Entry 8XBF (electron microscopy, 3.60 A resolution); this record covers chains B and F of the 7 polymer chains in the assembly.

Chain B:
Protein: Spike glycoprotein
Organism: Severe acute respiratory syndrome coronavirus 2
UniProt: P0DTC2 (SPIKE_SARS2); aligned to UniProt positions 1-1208 over residues 1-1208
Sequence (1278 residues; numbered 1 to 1283; 5 numbers in that range are skipped by the numbering (no residue carries them; nothing is unmodelled there); the number before each row is that of its first residue):
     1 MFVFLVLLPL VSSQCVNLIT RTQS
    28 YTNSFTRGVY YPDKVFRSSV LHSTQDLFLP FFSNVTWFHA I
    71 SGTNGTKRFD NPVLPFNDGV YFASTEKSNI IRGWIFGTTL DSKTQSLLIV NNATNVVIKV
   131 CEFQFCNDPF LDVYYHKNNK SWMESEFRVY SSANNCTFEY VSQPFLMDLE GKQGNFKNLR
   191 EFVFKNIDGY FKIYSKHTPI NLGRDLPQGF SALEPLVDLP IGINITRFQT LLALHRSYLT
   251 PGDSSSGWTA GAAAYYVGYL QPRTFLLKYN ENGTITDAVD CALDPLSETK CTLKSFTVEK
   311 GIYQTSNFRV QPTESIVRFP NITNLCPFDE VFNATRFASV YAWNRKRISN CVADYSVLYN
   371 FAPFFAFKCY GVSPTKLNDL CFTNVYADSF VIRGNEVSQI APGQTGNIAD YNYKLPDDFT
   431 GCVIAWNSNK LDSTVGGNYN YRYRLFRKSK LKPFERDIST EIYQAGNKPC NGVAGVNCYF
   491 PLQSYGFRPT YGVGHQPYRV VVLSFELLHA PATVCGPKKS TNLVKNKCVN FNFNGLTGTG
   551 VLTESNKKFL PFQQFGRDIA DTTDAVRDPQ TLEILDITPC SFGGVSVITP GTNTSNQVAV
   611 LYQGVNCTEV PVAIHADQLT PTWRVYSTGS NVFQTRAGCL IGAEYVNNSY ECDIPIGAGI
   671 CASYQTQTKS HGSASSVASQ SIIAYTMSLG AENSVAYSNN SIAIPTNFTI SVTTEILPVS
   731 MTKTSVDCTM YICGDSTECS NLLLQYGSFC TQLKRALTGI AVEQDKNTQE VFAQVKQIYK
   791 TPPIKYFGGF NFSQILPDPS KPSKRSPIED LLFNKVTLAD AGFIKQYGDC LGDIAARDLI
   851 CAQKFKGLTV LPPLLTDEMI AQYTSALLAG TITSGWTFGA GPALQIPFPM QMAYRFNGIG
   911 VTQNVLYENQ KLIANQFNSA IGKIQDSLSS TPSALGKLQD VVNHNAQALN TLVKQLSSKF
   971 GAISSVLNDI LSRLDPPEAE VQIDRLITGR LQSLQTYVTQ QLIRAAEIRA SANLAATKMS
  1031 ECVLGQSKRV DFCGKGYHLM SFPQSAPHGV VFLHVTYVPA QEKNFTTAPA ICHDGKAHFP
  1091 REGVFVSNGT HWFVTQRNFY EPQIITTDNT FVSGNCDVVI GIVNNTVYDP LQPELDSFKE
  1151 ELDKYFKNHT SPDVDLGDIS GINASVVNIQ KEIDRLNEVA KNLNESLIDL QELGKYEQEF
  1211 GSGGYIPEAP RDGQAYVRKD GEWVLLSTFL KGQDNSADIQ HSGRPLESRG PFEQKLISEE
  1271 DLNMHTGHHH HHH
Not modelled in the structure: 1-13, 1148-1283
Disulfides: Cys-15/Cys-136, Cys-131/Cys-166, Cys-291/Cys-301, Cys-336/Cys-361, Cys-379/Cys-432, Cys-391/Cys-525, Cys-480/Cys-488, Cys-538/Cys-590, Cys-617/Cys-649, Cys-662/Cys-671, Cys-738/Cys-760, Cys-743/Cys-749, Cys-1032/Cys-1043, Cys-1082/Cys-1126
Covalent attachments: N-acetylglucosamine (NAG) linked to Asn-165, Asn-282, Asn-709, Asn-717, Asn-1098, Asn-1134
Differences from the reference sequence: engineered mutation Ile-19 (Thr in P0DTC2), Asp-142 (Gly in P0DTC2), Gly-213 (Val in P0DTC2), Asp-339 (Gly in P0DTC2), Phe-371 (Ser in P0DTC2), Pro-373 (Ser in P0DTC2), Phe-375 (Ser in P0DTC2), Ala-376 (Thr in P0DTC2), Asn-405 (Asp in P0DTC2), Ser-408 (Arg in P0DTC2), Asn-417 (Lys in P0DTC2), Lys-440 (Asn in P0DTC2), Thr-444 (Lys in P0DTC2), Arg-452 (Leu in P0DTC2), Lys-460 (Asn in P0DTC2), Asn-477 (Ser in P0DTC2), Lys-478 (Thr in P0DTC2), Ala-484 (Glu in P0DTC2), Val-486 (Phe in P0DTC2), Arg-498 (Gln in P0DTC2), Tyr-501 (Asn in P0DTC2), His-505 (Tyr in P0DTC2), Gly-614 (Asp in P0DTC2), Tyr-655 (His in P0DTC2), Lys-679 (Asn in P0DTC2), His-681 (Pro in P0DTC2), Gly-682 (Arg in P0DTC2), Ser-683 (Arg in P0DTC2), Ser-685 (Arg in P0DTC2), Lys-764 (Asn in P0DTC2), Tyr-796 (Asp in P0DTC2), Pro-817 (Phe in P0DTC2), Lys-856 (Asn in P0DTC2), Pro-892 (Ala in P0DTC2), Pro-899 (Ala in P0DTC2), Pro-942 (Ala in P0DTC2), His-954 (Gln in P0DTC2), Lys-969 (Asn in P0DTC2), Pro-987 (Val in P0DTC2); conflict Ser-24 (Ala27 in P0DTC2), Pro-986 (Lys in P0DTC2); expression tag (1209-1283)
Residues lining bound ligands: N-acetylglucosamine (NAG; 2-acetamido-2-deoxy-beta-D-glucopyranose): Lys-557, Lys-558, Leu-560
Swiss-Prot annotation at these positions:
  - region: Asn-280 to Cys-301 (Putative superantigen), Asn-448 to Tyr-451, Tyr-453 to Phe-456 (Immunodominant HLA epitope recognized by the CD8+), Ser-816 to Tyr-837 (Fusion peptide 1), Lys-835 to Phe-855 (Fusion peptide 2), Asp-1163 to Glu-1202 (Heptad repeat 2)
  - site: Arg-815, Ser-816 (Cleavage)
  - glycosylation: Asn-17 (N-linked (GlcNAc...) (complex) asparagine), Asn-61 (N-linked (GlcNAc...) (hybrid) asparagine), Asn-74 (N-linked (GlcNAc...) (complex) asparagine), Asn-122 (N-linked (GlcNAc...) (hybrid) asparagine), Asn-149 (N-linked (GlcNAc...) (complex) asparagine), Asn-165 (N-linked (GlcNAc...) (complex) asparagine), Asn-234 (N-linked (GlcNAc...) (high mannose) asparagine), Asn-282 (N-linked (GlcNAc...) (complex) asparagine), Thr-323 (O-linked (GalNAc) threonine), Ser-325 (O-linked (HexNAc...) serine), Asn-331 (N-linked (GlcNAc...) (complex) asparagine), Asn-343 (N-linked (GlcNAc...) (complex) asparagine), Asn-603 (N-linked (GlcNAc...) (hybrid) asparagine), Asn-616 (N-linked (GlcNAc...) (complex) asparagine), Asn-657 (N-linked (GlcNAc...) (complex) asparagine), Thr-676 (O-linked (GlcNAc...) threonine), Thr-678 (O-linked (GlcNAc...) threonine), Asn-709 (N-linked (GlcNAc...) (high mannose) asparagine), Asn-717 (N-linked (GlcNAc...) (hybrid) asparagine), Asn-801 (N-linked (GlcNAc...) (hybrid) asparagine) and 6 more in UniProt

Chain F:
Protein: O5C2, heavy chain
Organism: Homo sapiens
Sequence (122 residues; numbered 1 to 122; the number before each row is that of its first residue):
     1 TRVEVQLVES GGGLIQPGGS LRLSCAASGI IVSRNYMSWV RQAPGKGLEW VSILYAGGSS
    61 FYAEPVQGRF TVSRDNSKNT LFLEMNSLRV EDTAVYYCAR DLQWGIDIWG QGAMVTVSSA
   121 ST
Not modelled in the structure: 1-4, 119-122
Disulfides: Cys-25/Cys-98

How chain B and chain F interact:
Pairs across the interface (8):
  Val-445(B) / Gln-6(F)
  Tyr-449(B) / Trp-104(F)
  Tyr-449(B) / Ile-106(F)
  Tyr-449(B) / Asp-107(F)  hydrogen bond (side chain-backbone)
  Tyr-449(B) / Trp-109(F)  hydrogen bond
  Phe-490(B) / Gln-103(F)
  Leu-492(B) / Trp-104(F)
  Gln-493(B) / Trp-104(F)
Other interface residues (no listed pair), chain B (9 interface residues in all): Gly-446, Arg-452, Ser-494, Gly-496
Other interface residues (no listed pair), chain F (8 interface residues in all): Gly-105, Ile-108

Summary:
Chain B and chain F form an interface of 9 and 8 residues respectively, with 2 hydrogen bonds. Polar contacts
include Tyr-449(B)/Asp-107(F) and Tyr-449(B)/Trp-109(F). Chain B binds N-acetylglucosamine.
N-acetylglucosamine is covalently linked to Asn-165(B), Asn-282(B), Asn-709(B), Asn-717(B), Asn-1098(B) and
Asn-1134(B).
Chain B is Spike glycoprotein (Severe acute respiratory syndrome coronavirus 2) and chain F is O5C2, heavy
chain (Homo sapiens); the structure, Cryo-EM structure of SARS-CoV-2 S-BQ.1 in complex with antibody O5C2, was
determined by electron microscopy (same publication as 8XAL).
